Entry 7C9V (electron microscopy, 3.30 A resolution); this record covers chains B and C of the 6 polymer chains in the assembly.

# Chain B
Protein: VP2
Source organism: Echovirus E30
Amino-acid sequence (261 residues; numbered 1 to 261; the number before each row is that of its first residue):
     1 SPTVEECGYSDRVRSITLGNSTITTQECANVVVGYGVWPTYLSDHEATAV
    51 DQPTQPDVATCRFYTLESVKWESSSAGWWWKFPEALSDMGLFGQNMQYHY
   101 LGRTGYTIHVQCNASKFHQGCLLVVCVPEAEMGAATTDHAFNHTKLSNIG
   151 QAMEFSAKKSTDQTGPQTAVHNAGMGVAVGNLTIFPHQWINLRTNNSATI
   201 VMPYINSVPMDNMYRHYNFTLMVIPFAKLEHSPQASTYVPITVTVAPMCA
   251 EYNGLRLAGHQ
Unresolved in the structure: 1-10

# Chain C
Protein: VP3
Source organism: Echovirus E30
Amino-acid sequence (238 residues; numbered 1 to 238; the number before each row is that of its first residue):
     1 GLPTMNTPGSTQFLTSDDFQSPSAMPQFDVTPEIQIPGQVRNLMEIAEVD
    51 SVVPVNNTEGHVNSMEAYRIPVRPQTSSGEQVFGFQLQPGHDSVLKHTLL
   101 GEILNYYANWSGSMKLTFMYCGAAMATGKFLIAYSPPGAGVPGSRRDAML
   151 GTHVIWDVGLQSSCVLCVPWISQTNYRYVTSDAYTDAGYITCWYQTSIVT
   201 PPDIPTTSTILCFVSACNDFSVRLLRDTPFITQQALFQ

# Interface between chain B and chain C
Residue-residue contacts - 59 pairs, chain B then chain C:
  Tyr35(B) - Gly38(C)
  Val37(B) - Pro37(C)  hydrophobic
  Glu46(B) - Ile34(C)
  Lys116(B) - Ala124(C)  hydrogen bond (backbone-backbone)
  Lys116(B) - Met125(C)
  Phe117(B) - Met125(C)  hydrophobic
  Phe117(B) - Pro202(C)
  Phe117(B) - Asp203(C)
  Phe117(B) - Ile204(C)  hydrophobic
  His118(B) - Ala123(C)
  Gln119(B) - Gly122(C)
  Gln119(B) - Ala123(C)  hydrogen bond (side chain-backbone)
  Gln119(B) - Thr207(C)  hydrogen bond (side chain-backbone)
  Gln119(B) - Ser208(C)
  Cys121(B) - Met119(C)  hydrophobic
  Cys121(B) - Cys121(C)  hydrophobic
  Val170(B) - Met65(C)  hydrophobic
  His171(B) - Val62(C)
  His171(B) - Asn63(C)
  His171(B) - Ser64(C)
  Val179(B) - Met65(C)  hydrophobic
  Val179(B) - Tyr68(C)
  Gly180(B) - Ser51(C)
  Gly180(B) - Val52(C)  hydrogen bond (backbone-backbone)
  Gly180(B) - Tyr68(C)  hydrogen bond (backbone-side chain)
  Asn181(B) - Ser51(C)
  Asn181(B) - His97(C)  hydrogen bond (side chain-backbone)
  Asn181(B) - Thr98(C)
  Asn181(B) - Leu99(C)
  Thr183(B) - Val49(C)
  Thr183(B) - Asp50(C)  hydrogen bond (side chain-backbone)
  Thr183(B) - Ser51(C)
  Ile184(B) - Val49(C)  hydrophobic
  Ile184(B) - Leu99(C)  hydrophobic
  Trp189(B) - Phe213(C)  hydrophobic
  Asn191(B) - Met119(C)
  Asn191(B) - Tyr120(C)  hydrogen bond (side chain-backbone)
  Arg193(B) - Tyr120(C)
  Arg193(B) - Gly122(C)
  Arg193(B) - Ala123(C)  hydrogen bond (side chain-backbone)
  Arg193(B) - Ala124(C)
  Arg193(B) - Ala126(C)  hydrogen bond (side chain-backbone)
  Arg193(B) - Val158(C)
  Arg193(B) - Gly159(C)  hydrogen bond (side chain-backbone)
  Thr194(B) - Leu160(C)
  Thr194(B) - Ser162(C)
  Tyr204(B) - Pro37(C)
  Ile205(B) - Pro37(C)  hydrophobic
  Asn206(B) - Ile36(C)
  Ser207(B) - Ile34(C)
  Phe226(B) - Val52(C)  hydrophobic
  Phe226(B) - Met65(C)  hydrophobic
  Phe226(B) - Arg69(C)  hydrogen bond (backbone-side chain)
  Ala227(B) - Cys121(C)  hydrophobic
  Ala227(B) - Thr209(C)
  Glu230(B) - Pro205(C)
  Glu230(B) - Thr207(C)
  His231(B) - Pro205(C)
  Ser232(B) - Asp203(C)
Interface residues without a listed pair, chain B (36 interface residues in all): Arg12, Gly120, Ala178, Pro203, Pro209, Ile224, Pro225, Lys228
Interface residues without a listed pair, chain C (40 interface residues in all): Gln35, Ile46, Leu211

# Overview
36 residues of chain B and 40 residues of chain C are in contact, with 12 hydrogen bonds. Polar contacts
include Gln119(B)-Ala123(C), Gln119(B)-Thr207(C) and Gly180(B)-Tyr68(C).
Chain B is VP2 and chain C is VP3, both from Echovirus E30; the structure, E30 F-particle in complex with
FcRn, was determined by electron microscopy, deposited together with 7C9S, 7C9T, 7C9U, 7C9W, 7C9X, 7C9Y and
7C9Z.
